1JQ6 - chain A; structure by X-ray diffraction, 2.30 A resolution.

# Chain A
Protein: Assemblin
Source organism: Human herpesvirus 5
Notes: EC 3.4.21.97
UniProt: P16753 (VP40_HCMVA); residue numbers follow UniProt; this construct covers 1-256
Chain sequence (256 residues; each row starts with the number of its first residue):
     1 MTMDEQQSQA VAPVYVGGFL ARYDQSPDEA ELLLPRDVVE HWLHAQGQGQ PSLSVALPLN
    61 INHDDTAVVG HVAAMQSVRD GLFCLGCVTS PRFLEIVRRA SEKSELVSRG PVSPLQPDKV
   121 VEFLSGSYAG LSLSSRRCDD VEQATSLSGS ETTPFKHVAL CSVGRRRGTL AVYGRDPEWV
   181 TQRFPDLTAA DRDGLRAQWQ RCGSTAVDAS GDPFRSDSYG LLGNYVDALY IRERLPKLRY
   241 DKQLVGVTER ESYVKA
Disordered / not traced: 1-10, 25-33, 43-54, 135-154, 164-169, 231-256
Modified positions: C87 (s-(dimethylarsenic)cysteine; CAS); C161 (s-(dimethylarsenic)cysteine; CAS); C202 (s-(dimethylarsenic)cysteine; CAS)
Construct notes: modified residue (87, 161, 202); engineered mutation Q143 (Ala in P16753), Y225 (Ser in P16753)
Curated features (UniProtKB/Swiss-Prot):
  - active site (Charge relay system): H63, S132, H157
  - site (Cleavage): A209, S210, A256
  - mutagenesis: S134 (S134A: Almost complete loss of protease catalytic activity), H157 (H157A/Q: 22-fold loss of protease catalytic activity; H157E: 12-fold loss of protease catalytic activity), D227 (D227N: 1300-fold reduced catalytic efficiency), L229 (L229R: 1800-fold reduced catalytic efficiency)

# Summary
From UniProt: 3 active-site residues and 4 mutagenesis sites.
Chain A is Assemblin (Human herpesvirus 5); the structure, Human cytomegalovirus protease dimer-interface
mutant, S225Y, was determined by X-ray diffraction (same publication as 1JQ7).
